Entry 4H4E (X-ray diffraction, 1.70 A resolution); this record covers chain A.

Chain A:
Name: 4-hydroxy-3-methylbut-2-enyl diphosphate reductase
Organism: Escherichia coli
Notes: EC 1.17.1.2
Reference sequence: P62623 (ISPH_ECOLI); residues 1-315 here = UniProt positions 1-315
Amino-acid sequence (323 residues; each row starts with the number of its first residue; numbers below 1 keep their minus sign (His-7 is residue -7)):
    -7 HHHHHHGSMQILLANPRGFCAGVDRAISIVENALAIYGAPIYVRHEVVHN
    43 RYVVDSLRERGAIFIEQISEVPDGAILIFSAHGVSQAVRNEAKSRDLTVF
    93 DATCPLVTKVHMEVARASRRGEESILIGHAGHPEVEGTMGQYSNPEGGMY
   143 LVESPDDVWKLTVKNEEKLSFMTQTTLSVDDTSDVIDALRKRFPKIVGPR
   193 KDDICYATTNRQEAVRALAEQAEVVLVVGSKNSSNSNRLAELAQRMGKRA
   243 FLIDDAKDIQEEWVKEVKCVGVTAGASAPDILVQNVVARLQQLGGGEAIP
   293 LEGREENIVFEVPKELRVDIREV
Disordered / not traced: -7 to 0, 310-315
Construct notes: expression tag (-7 to 0)
Bound ions: 4Fe-4S cluster Fe: Cys12, Cys96, Cys197 (together with 10G)
Small-molecule neighbours:
  - 10G ((2E)-3-methyl-4-sulfanylbut-2-en-1-yl trihydrogen diphosphate): Val15, Val40, His41, Ala73, His74, Val99, His124, Glu126, Thr167, Thr168, Asn224, Ser225, Ser226, Asn227, Ala268, Ser269
  - 4Fe-4S cluster (SF4): Cys12, Ala13, Gly14, Val15, Cys96, Leu98, Val99, Thr167, Thr168, Cys197, Tyr198, Ala199, Thr200, Ala268
Curated features (UniProtKB/Swiss-Prot):
  - active site: Glu126 (Proton donor)
  - binding site ([4Fe-4S] cluster): Cys12, Cys96, Cys197
  - binding site ((2E)-4-hydroxy-3-methylbut-2-enyl diphosphate): His41, His74, His124, Thr167, Ser225, Ser226, Asn227, Ser269
  - binding site (dimethylallyl diphosphate): His41, His74, His124, Ser225, Ser226, Asn227, Ser269
  - binding site (isopentenyl diphosphate): His41, His74, His124, Ser225, Ser226, Asn227, Ser269
  - mutagenesis: Cys12 (C12S: Loss of catalytic activity), His41 (H41N: No effect on catalytic activity), His74 (H74N: Reduces catalytic activity 2-fold), Cys96 (C96S: Loss of catalytic activity), Val99 (V99A: No effect on catalytic activity), His124 (H124N: Loss of catalytic activity), Glu126 (E126D/Q: Loss of catalytic activity), Thr167 (T167C: Reduces catalytic activity 3-fold; T167S: No effect on catalytic activity), Cys197 (C197S: Loss of catalytic activity), Ser225 (S225C: Loss of catalytic activity), Asn227 (N227Q: Reduces catalytic activity 20-fold)

In short:
Chain A binds 4Fe-4S cluster and compound 10G. Cys12, Cys96 and Cys197 form the 4Fe-4S cluster Fe site. From
UniProt: active-site residue Glu126, 3 [4Fe-4S] cluster-binding residues, 8 (2E)-4-hydroxy-3-methylbut-2-enyl
diphosphate-binding residues and 7 dimethylallyl diphosphate-binding residues.
Chain A is 4-hydroxy-3-methylbut-2-enyl diphosphate reductase (Escherichia coli); the structure, IspH in
complex with (E)-4-mercapto-3-methylbut-2-enyl diphosphate, was determined by X-ray diffraction, deposited
together with 4H4C and 4H4D.
